2RM2 - chains 1 and 3 of the 4 polymer chains in the assembly; structure by X-ray diffraction, 3.00 A resolution.

Chain 1:
Molecule: Human rhinovirus 14 coat protein (subunit VP1)
Source organism: Human rhinovirus 14
UniProt: P03303 (POLG_HRV14); residues 1-289 here correspond to UniProt positions 567-855 (UniProt number = residue number + 566)
Sequence (289 residues; row label = number of the first residue in the row):
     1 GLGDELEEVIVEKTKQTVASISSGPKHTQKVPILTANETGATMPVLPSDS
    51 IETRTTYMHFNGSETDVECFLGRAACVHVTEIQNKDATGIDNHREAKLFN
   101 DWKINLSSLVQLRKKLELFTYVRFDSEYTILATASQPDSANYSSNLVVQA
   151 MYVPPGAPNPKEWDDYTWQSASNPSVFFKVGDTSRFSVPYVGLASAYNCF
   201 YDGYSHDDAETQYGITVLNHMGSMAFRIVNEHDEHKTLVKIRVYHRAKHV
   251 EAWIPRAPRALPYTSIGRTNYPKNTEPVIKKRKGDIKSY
Disordered / not traced: 1-16
Small-molecule neighbours: compound ii(r/s) (W43; 5-(7-(6-chloro-4-(5-hydro-4-methyl-2-oxazolyl)phenoxy)heptyl)-3-methyl isoxazole): Ile104, Asn105, Leu106, Leu116, Val122, Phe124, Ser126, Tyr128, Ala150, Tyr152, Pro174, Ser175, Val176, Phe186, Val188, Val191, Tyr197, Asn198, Cys199, Asn219, Met221, Met224

Chain 3:
Molecule: Human rhinovirus 14 coat protein (subunit VP3)
Source organism: Human rhinovirus 14
UniProt: P03303 (POLG_HRV14); residues 1-236 here correspond to UniProt positions 331-566 (UniProt number = residue number + 330)
Sequence (236 residues; numbered 1 to 236; the number before each row is that of its first residue):
     1 GLPTTTLPGSGQFLTTDDRQSPSALPNYEPTPRIHIPGKVHNLLEIIQVD
    51 TLIPMNNTHTKDEVNSYLIPLNANRQNEQVFGTNLFIGDGVFKTTLLGEI
   101 VQYYTHWSGSLRFSLMYTGPALSSAKLILAYTPPGARGPQDRREAMLGTH
   151 VVWDIGLQSTIVMTIPWTSGVQFRYTDPDTYTSAGFLSCWYQTSLILPPE
   201 TTGQVYLLSFISACPDFKLRLMKDTQTISQTVALTE

Chain 1 / chain 3 interface:
Contacting residue pairs - 180 pairs, chain 1 then chain 3:
  Ala19(1) with Asp216(3)
  Ile33(1) with Val151(3), hydrophobic; Thr160(3); Ile161(3); Val162(3), hydrogen bond (backbone-backbone)
  Leu34(1) with Gln158(3); Thr160(3)
  Thr35(1) with Gln158(3); Ser159(3), hydrogen bond (backbone-backbone); Thr160(3), hydrogen bond (backbone-backbone); Val162(3)
  Ala36(1) with Thr160(3)
  Asn37(1) with Asp50(3); Met116(3); Thr160(3), hydrogen bond (backbone-side chain); Phe210(3)
  Glu38(1) with Met116(3); Ser159(3), hydrogen bond
  Thr42(1) with Gln48(3); Val49(3); Asp50(3), hydrogen bond (side chain-backbone); Arg112(3); Ser212(3)
  Met43(1) with Arg112(3), hydrogen bond (backbone-side chain)
  Pro44(1) with Arg112(3)
  Val45(1) with Arg112(3), hydrogen bond (backbone-side chain); Val162(3), hydrophobic; Cys214(3)
  Leu46(1) with Thr164(3); Pro215(3)
  Pro47(1) with Ser110(3); Thr164(3); Pro166(3), hydrophobic; Cys214(3)
  Ser50(1) with Thr164(3)
  Ile51(1) with Thr149(3); Pro166(3), hydrophobic
  Met58(1) with Pro215(3); Asp216(3); Lys218(3)
  Phe60(1) with Lys218(3); Leu219(3)
  Gly62(1) with Asn42(3); Leu44(3)
  Glu64(1) with Tyr104(3), hydrogen bond (backbone-side chain); Arg220(3); Leu221(3), hydrogen bond (side chain-backbone); Met222(3), hydrogen bond (side chain-backbone)
  Thr65(1) with Asn42(3), hydrogen bond; Leu43(3), hydrogen bond (backbone-backbone); Leu44(3); Tyr104(3)
  Asp66(1) with His41(3); Asn42(3)
  Val67(1) with Val40(3); His41(3), hydrogen bond (backbone-backbone)
  Phe70(1) with Leu43(3), hydrophobic; Tyr103(3), hydrophobic; Tyr104(3); Met222(3)
  Arg73(1) with Thr15(3); Thr16(3); Met222(3)
  Ala74(1) with Phe13(3), hydrophobic; Thr15(3), hydrogen bond (backbone-backbone)
  Lys103(1) with Glu236(3), salt bridge
  Ser108(1) with Gln230(3), hydrogen bond (backbone-side chain); Ala233(3); Leu234(3), hydrogen bond (side chain-backbone)
  Leu109(1) with Gln230(3); Ala233(3), hydrophobic
  Val110(1) with Ile228(3), hydrophobic; Gln230(3), hydrogen bond (backbone-side chain)
  Gln111(1) with Asp224(3)
  Arg113(1) with Leu234(3)
  Lys114(1) with Glu99(3), salt bridge; Tyr103(3); Thr227(3), hydrogen bond; Ile228(3)
  Lys115(1) with Tyr103(3); Met222(3)
  Phe119(1) with Val40(3), hydrophobic
  Tyr121(1) with Ile36(3), hydrophobic
  Arg123(1) with Pro30(3); Thr31(3), hydrogen bond (side chain-backbone); Pro32(3); Arg33(3)
  Glu127(1) with Arg19(3); Ser21(3)
  Thr129(1) with Phe13(3)
  Pro174(1) with Ala24(3); Leu25(3), hydrophobic
  Arg185(1) with Phe13(3); Ser21(3)
  Phe186(1) with Ser21(3); Pro22(3)
  Ser187(1) with Ser21(3); Pro22(3), hydrogen bond (backbone-backbone); Ser23(3); Ala24(3), hydrogen bond (backbone-backbone)
  Pro189(1) with Ser23(3); Leu25(3), hydrophobic; Tyr28(3), hydrophobic
  Tyr190(1) with Tyr28(3); Pro30(3)
  Val191(1) with Leu25(3), hydrophobic; Tyr28(3)
  Gly192(1) with Thr31(3), hydrogen bond (backbone-side chain)
  Leu193(1) with Thr31(3), hydrogen bond (backbone-side chain)
  Ala194(1) with Thr31(3), hydrogen bond (backbone-side chain)
  Ser195(1) with Thr31(3); Pro32(3), hydrogen bond (side chain-backbone); Ile34(3)
  Thr216(1) with Glu236(3)
  Tyr244(1) with Phe13(3), hydrophobic
  Arg246(1) with Asp17(3); Asp18(3), salt bridge; Arg19(3)
  Glu251(1) with Arg33(3), salt bridge; Lys39(3), salt bridge
  Ala252(1) with Lys39(3); Val40(3), hydrogen bond (backbone-backbone)
  Trp253(1) with Ile36(3); Pro37(3); Gly38(3); Lys39(3)
  Ile254(1) with Pro37(3); Gly38(3), hydrogen bond (backbone-backbone)
  Pro255(1) with Gly38(3); Val40(3); Ile46(3), hydrophobic
  Pro258(1) with Leu96(3); Glu99(3)
  Tyr263(1) with Ile228(3), hydrophobic; Leu234(3), hydrophobic
  Thr264(1) with Leu234(3)
  Ser265(1) with Thr235(3); Glu236(3)
  Ile266(1) with Leu234(3); Thr235(3), hydrogen bond (backbone-backbone); Glu236(3)
  Arg268(1) with Glu236(3), hydrogen bond (side chain-backbone)
  Pro277(1) with Thr60(3); Lys61(3); Asp62(3)
  Val278(1) with Asp62(3), hydrogen bond (backbone-side chain)
  Ile279(1) with Pro54(3), hydrophobic; Asn57(3); Asp62(3), hydrogen bond (backbone-side chain)
  Lys280(1) with Asn57(3); Asp89(3), salt bridge; Gly90(3); Lys93(3)
  Lys281(1) with Asn57(3); Thr58(3), hydrogen bond (side chain-backbone); His59(3), hydrogen bond (side chain-backbone); Thr60(3)
  Arg282(1) with Met55(3), hydrogen bond (side chain-backbone); Asn57(3), hydrogen bond (backbone-backbone); Gly82(3), hydrogen bond (side chain-backbone)
  Ile286(1) with Met55(3); Asn56(3); Thr58(3); Val80(3); Phe81(3), hydrophobic; Gly82(3), hydrogen bond (backbone-backbone)
  Lys287(1) with Gln79(3); Gly82(3)
  Ser288(1) with Gly82(3); Thr83(3)
  Tyr289(1) with Gln79(3), hydrogen bond; Gly82(3); Thr83(3); Asn84(3); Gly138(3); Pro139(3), hydrogen bond (side chain-backbone); Phe186(3), hydrophobic; Leu187(3); Ser188(3); Trp190(3)
Other interface residues (no listed pair), chain 1 (81 interface residues in all): Cys69, Ser107, Val188, Ala196, Lys248, Glu276, Gly284, Asp285
Other interface residues (no listed pair), chain 3 (99 interface residues in all): Ser66, Ile69, Pro70, Val91, Thr94, Ser114, Trp153, Phe173, Phe217, Thr225, Ser229

Summary:
The interface between chain 1 and chain 3 involves 81 residues on one side and 99 on the other; the contacts
include 40 hydrogen bonds and 6 salt bridges. Polar pairs include Lys103(1)-Glu236(3), Lys114(1)-Glu99(3) and
Arg246(1)-Asp18(3).
Chain 1 is Human rhinovirus 14 coat protein (subunit VP1) and chain 3 is Human rhinovirus 14 coat protein
(subunit VP3), both from Human rhinovirus 14; the structure, Structural analysis of antiviral agents that
interact with the capsid of human rhinoviruses, was determined by X-ray diffraction together with 1R08, 2R04,
2R06, 2R07, 2RR1, 2RS1, 2RS3 and 2RS5 from the same study.
